PDB entry 7VI9 | electron microscopy, 5.03 A resolution (low resolution: residue-level contacts below are approximate; hydrogen-bond / salt-bridge calls are withheld) | chains D and E of the 7 polymer chains in the assembly

# Chain D (and E)
Name: Major capsid protein
From: Escherichia phage lambda
Notes: chain E of this document is another copy of the same molecule, construct and numbering; everything in this record applies to it too
Reference sequence: P03713 (CAPSD_LAMBD); numbering as in UniProt (aligned over 1-341)
Chain sequence (341 residues; numbered 1 to 341; the number before each row is that of its first residue):
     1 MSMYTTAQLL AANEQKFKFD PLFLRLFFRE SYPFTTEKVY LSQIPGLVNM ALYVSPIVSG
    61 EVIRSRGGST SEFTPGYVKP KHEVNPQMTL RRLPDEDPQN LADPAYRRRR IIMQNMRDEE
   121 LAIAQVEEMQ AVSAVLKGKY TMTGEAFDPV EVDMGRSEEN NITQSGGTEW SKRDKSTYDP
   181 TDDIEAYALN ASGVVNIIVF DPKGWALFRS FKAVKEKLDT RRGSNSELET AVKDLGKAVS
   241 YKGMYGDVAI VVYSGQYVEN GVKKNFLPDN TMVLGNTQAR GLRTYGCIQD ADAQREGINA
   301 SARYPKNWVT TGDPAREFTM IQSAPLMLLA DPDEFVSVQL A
Unresolved in the structure: 1-6

# Chain D / chain E interface
Pairs across the interface (74):
  R29(D) - R91(E)
  E30(D) - R91(E)
  S31(D) - R91(E)
  S31(D) - R92(E)
  Y32(D) - T89(E)
  Y32(D) - L90(E)
  Y32(D) - R91(E)
  P33(D) - R92(E)
  F34(D) - T89(E)
  S42(D) - M88(E)
  Q43(D) - Q87(E)
  Q43(D) - M88(E)
  Q43(D) - T89(E)
  I44(D) - M88(E)
  I44(D) - T89(E)
  P45(D) - Q114(E)
  L47(D) - V258(E)
  V48(D) - L121(E)
  V48(D) - V258(E)
  N49(D) - A122(E)
  N49(D) - V258(E)
  N49(D) - E259(E)
  N49(D) - N260(E)
  M50(D) - A122(E)
  M50(D) - Q125(E)
  M50(D) - V126(E)
  M50(D) - M129(E)
  M50(D) - Y257(E)
  M50(D) - V258(E)
  A51(D) - V126(E)
  Y53(D) - V78(E)
  Y53(D) - V126(E)
  Y53(D) - M129(E)
  Y53(D) - Y140(E)
  Y53(D) - M142(E)
  Y53(D) - T143(E)
  Y53(D) - E145(E)
  V54(D) - Y77(E)
  V54(D) - K79(E)
  V54(D) - A146(E)
  V54(D) - F147(E)
  S55(D) - A146(E)
  S55(D) - F147(E)
  P56(D) - Y77(E)
  P56(D) - Q289(E)
  V58(D) - K79(E)
  S59(D) - K81(E)
  G60(D) - K81(E)
  E61(D) - K81(E)
  V62(D) - K81(E)
  V62(D) - E83(E)
  V62(D) - F318(E)
  I63(D) - K81(E)
  I63(D) - H82(E)
  R64(D) - E83(E)
  R64(D) - N85(E)
  S192(D) - V262(E)
  G193(D) - K263(E)
  V194(D) - Q256(E)
  V194(D) - K263(E)
  V194(D) - N265(E)
  D219(D) - R209(E)
  S224(D) - K242(E)
  N225(D) - S240(E)
  S226(D) - G236(E)
  S226(D) - K237(E)
  G246(D) - A206(E)
  D247(D) - P202(E)
  D247(D) - K203(E)
  D247(D) - D269(E)
  N276(D) - K263(E)
  Q278(D) - K263(E)
  I298(D) - P98(E)
  I298(D) - Q99(E)
Interface residues without a listed pair, chain D (40 interface residues in all): M244, G297
Interface residues without a listed pair, chain E (53 interface residues in all): P80, V84, D118, G144, D148, G261, K264

# In short
40 residues of chain D face 53 of chain E across their interface.
Chain D and chain E are both Major capsid protein (Escherichia phage lambda); the structure, Cryo-EM structure
of bacteriophage lambda procapsid at 5.03 Angstrom, was determined by electron microscopy (same publication as
7VIA, 7VII and 7VIK).
